PDB entry 9HBR | electron microscopy, 2.90 A resolution | chains D and O of the 5 polymer chains in the assembly

Chain D:
Name: Tilapia Lake Virus nucleoprotein (segment 4)
Source organism: Tilapia lake virus
UniProt: A0A1Y9SHW7 (A0A1Y9SHW7_9VIRU); numbering as in UniProt (aligned over 1-354)
Amino-acid sequence (354 residues; row label = number of the first residue in the row):
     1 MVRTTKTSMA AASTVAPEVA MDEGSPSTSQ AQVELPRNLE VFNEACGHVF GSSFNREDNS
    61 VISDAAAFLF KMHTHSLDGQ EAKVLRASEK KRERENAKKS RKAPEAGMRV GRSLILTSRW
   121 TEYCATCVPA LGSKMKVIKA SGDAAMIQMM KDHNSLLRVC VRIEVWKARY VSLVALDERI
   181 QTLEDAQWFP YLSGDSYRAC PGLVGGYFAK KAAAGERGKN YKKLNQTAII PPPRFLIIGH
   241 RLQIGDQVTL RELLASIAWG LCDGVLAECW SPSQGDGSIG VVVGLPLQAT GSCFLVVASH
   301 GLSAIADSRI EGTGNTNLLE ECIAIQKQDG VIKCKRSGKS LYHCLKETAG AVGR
Not modelled in the structure: 1-33, 312-315, 351-354
Reported in the primary citation:
  - self-association interface (contacts with another copy of this molecule); pairs are residue here / residue on that copy: Arg217-Asp185, Asn220-Glu178, Phe294-His343 (pi stacking), Leu302-Ile323, Ser303-Glu321 (hydrogen bond), Ser303-Arg336 (hydrogen bond), Cys293, Cys293, Ser299, His300, Leu302, Glu311
  - contacts within the chain: Phe294-Arg309
  - binding site for 40-mer vRNA loop (chain O): Arg94, Lys151, Asn225, Ile229, Arg241, Leu285
  - binding site for 40-mer vRNA loop: Lys83, Leu85, Lys90, Lys91, Leu131, Lys134, Lys136, Lys139, Asn154, Arg198, Tyr207, Phe208

Chain O:
Molecule: 40-mer vRNA loop
Sequence (52 nucleotides; row label = number of the first residue in the row):
     1 XXXXXXXXXX XXGCAAAUCU UUCUCACGUC CUGACUUGUG AGUAAAAUUU GG
Not modelled in the structure: 13-52
Modified residues: P5P (purine riboside-5'-monophosphate) at position 1, Y5P (1-(5-O-phosphono-beta-D-ribofuranosyl)-1,4-dihydropyrimidine) at position 2, P5P (purine riboside-5'-monophosphate) at position 3, P5P (purine riboside-5'-monophosphate) at position 4, P5P (purine riboside-5'-monophosphate) at position 5, P5P (purine riboside-5'-monophosphate) at position 6, P5P (purine riboside-5'-monophosphate) at position 7, Y5P (1-(5-O-phosphono-beta-D-ribofuranosyl)-1,4-dihydropyrimidine) at position 8, Y5P (1-(5-O-phosphono-beta-D-ribofuranosyl)-1,4-dihydropyrimidine) at position 9, Y5P (1-(5-O-phosphono-beta-D-ribofuranosyl)-1,4-dihydropyrimidine) at position 10, P5P (purine riboside-5'-monophosphate) at position 11, Y5P (1-(5-O-phosphono-beta-D-ribofuranosyl)-1,4-dihydropyrimidine) at position 12

How chain D and chain O interact:
Pairs across the interface - 29 pairs, chain D then chain O:
  Lys83(D) - Y5P_9(O)  sugar contact
  Lys83(D) - Y5P_10(O)  salt bridge to the phosphate
  Leu85(D) - Y5P_9(O)  sugar contact
  Ser88(D) - Y5P_12(O)  phosphate contact
  Lys91(D) - Y5P_10(O)  salt bridge to the phosphate
  Lys91(D) - P5P_11(O)  salt bridge to the phosphate
  Leu131(D) - Y5P_9(O)  sugar contact
  Gly132(D) - Y5P_9(O)  hydrogen bond to the phosphate
  Lys134(D) - Y5P_8(O)  salt bridge to the phosphate
  Lys136(D) - P5P_6(O)  salt bridge to the phosphate
  Lys136(D) - P5P_7(O)  phosphate contact
  Lys139(D) - P5P_5(O)  hydrogen bond to the phosphate
  Lys139(D) - P5P_6(O)  salt bridge to the phosphate
  Met150(D) - Y5P_8(O)  base contact
  Lys151(D) - P5P_4(O)  phosphate contact
  Lys151(D) - P5P_5(O)  salt bridge to the phosphate
  Asn154(D) - Y5P_8(O)  base contact
  Arg158(D) - P5P_4(O)  salt bridge to the phosphate
  Arg198(D) - P5P_7(O)  hydrogen bond to the sugar
  Arg198(D) - Y5P_8(O)  hydrogen bond to the sugar
  Arg198(D) - Y5P_10(O)  base contact
  Tyr207(D) - P5P_11(O)  base contact
  Phe208(D) - Y5P_10(O)  base contact
  Phe208(D) - P5P_11(O)  base contact
  Asn225(D) - P5P_1(O)  hydrogen bond to the phosphate
  Ala228(D) - P5P_1(O)  phosphate contact
  Ile229(D) - P5P_1(O)  base contact
  Arg241(D) - P5P_1(O)  base contact
  Leu242(D) - P5P_1(O)  base contact
Interface residues without a listed pair, chain D (34 interface residues in all): Val84, Arg94, Ser133, Met135, His153, Gly194, Asp195, Gly202, Leu203, Asn220, Pro231, Leu285, Thr290

Overview:
Chain D and chain O form an interface of 34 and 10 residues respectively, with 5 hydrogen bonds and 8 salt
bridges. Among the polar pairs are Arg198(D)-P5P_7(O), Arg198(D)-Y5P_8(O) and Gly132(D)-Y5P_9(O). From the
paper: a binding site for 40-mer vRNA loop at Lys83(D), Leu85(D) and Lys90(D) among others; a binding site for
40-mer vRNA loop (chain O) at Arg94(D), Lys151(D) and Asn225(D) among others.
Here chain D is Tilapia Lake Virus nucleoprotein (segment 4) (Tilapia lake virus) and chain O is a 40-mer vRNA
loop. Entry 9HBR (TiLV-NP pentamer (pseudo-C5) (local refinement around 2 TiLV-NPs)) was determined by
electron microscopy (same publication as 9HBS, 9HBT, 9HBU, 9HBV, 9HBW, 9HBX, 9HBY and 9HBZ).
